7Y22 - chains X and f of the 8 polymer chains in the assembly; structure by electron microscopy, 4.00 A resolution.

[Chain X]
Molecule: phage tail tubular protein A
Organism: Klebsiella phage Kp7
Sequence (241 residues; each row starts with the number of its first residue):
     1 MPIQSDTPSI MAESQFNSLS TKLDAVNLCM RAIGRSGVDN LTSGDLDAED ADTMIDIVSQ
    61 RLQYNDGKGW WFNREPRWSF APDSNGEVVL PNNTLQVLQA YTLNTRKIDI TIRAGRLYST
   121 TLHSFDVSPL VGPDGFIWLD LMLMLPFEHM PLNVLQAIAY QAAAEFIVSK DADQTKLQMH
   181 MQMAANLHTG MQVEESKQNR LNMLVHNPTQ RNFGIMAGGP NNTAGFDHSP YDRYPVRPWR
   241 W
Disordered / not traced: 1-8, 219-241

[Chain f]
Molecule: tail adaptor protein
Organism: Klebsiella phage Kp7
Sequence (328 residues; each row starts with the number of its first residue):
     1 MSYSYVERTG DGVATTFNFA FTGKGKGYLL ANQIYVERWD GASWQSATGW SLSGTNQITF
    61 LTPLANGQVI RIRRIAGKDY PFAQFEPGVM LDMASLNNTF IHLLEITQEL LDGFYPDGFY
   121 LKQDLNMGWN KIVNLMPGTD GGHAVNKTQL DTLSSHVDDV DQKHTIWNDR QDQQIDGLLK
   181 AFDSNISYRT APWTYEAAGG ETMVFPPFYF ASALVWRDGA YQDQQAGAFE IDNNVITLAD
   241 PPLRAGERVS VLVGSYITPA DPGSWEWIHV AANGTTTSVD LGVSVSDIDD VTLDGLSQGR
   301 SNYTLTGTVL DFGEVIPECT VGARVQLA
Disordered / not traced: 1-2, 175-328

[Interface between chain X and chain f]
Residue-residue contacts (23; chain X residue first):
  Trp-78(X) / Thr-16(f)
  Trp-78(X) / Asn-18(f)
  Trp-78(X) / Gln-57(f)
  Ser-79(X) / Asp-11(f)
  Phe-80(X) / Asn-18(f)
  Ala-81(X) / Thr-9(f)
  Asp-83(X) / Glu-7(f)
  Val-88(X) / Arg-8(f)
  Val-89(X) / Arg-8(f)  hydrogen bond (backbone-side chain)
  Val-89(X) / Ala-20(f)  hydrophobic
  Leu-90(X) / Ala-20(f)
  Pro-91(X) / Asn-18(f)
  Pro-91(X) / Phe-19(f)
  Pro-91(X) / Ala-20(f)  hydrophobic
  Pro-91(X) / Asn-56(f)
  Asn-92(X) / Phe-19(f)
  Asn-92(X) / Ala-20(f)
  Asn-92(X) / Lys-26(f)  hydrogen bond (side chain-backbone)
  Asn-92(X) / Thr-55(f)
  Asn-92(X) / Asn-56(f)  hydrogen bond
  Phe-136(X) / Thr-9(f)
  Phe-136(X) / Asp-11(f)
  Pro-146(X) / Thr-55(f)
Also at the interface, not in a pair above, chain X (13 interface residues in all): Trp-138
Also at the interface, not in a pair above, chain f (14 interface residues in all): Gly-25, Asn-66

[Summary]
Chain X and chain f form an interface of 13 and 14 residues respectively; the contacts include 3 hydrogen
bonds. Among the polar pairs are Val-89(X)/Arg-8(f), Asn-92(X)/Lys-26(f) and Asn-92(X)/Asn-56(f).
Here chain X is phage tail tubular protein A and chain f is tail adaptor protein, both from Klebsiella phage
Kp7. Entry 7Y22 (CryoEM structure of Klebsiella phage Kp7 tail complex applied with C6 symmetry) was
determined by electron microscopy.
